Entry 7NJX (electron microscopy, 4.32 A resolution (low resolution: residue-level contacts below are approximate; hydrogen-bond / salt-bridge calls are withheld)); this record covers chains L and b of the 12 polymer chains in the assembly.

[Chain L]
Name: ATP synthase subunit c
Organism: Mycolicibacterium smegmatis (strain ATCC 700084 / mc(2)155)
Reference sequence: A0R205 (A0R205_MYCS2); numbering as in UniProt (aligned over 1-86)
Chain sequence (86 residues; row label = number of the first residue in the row):
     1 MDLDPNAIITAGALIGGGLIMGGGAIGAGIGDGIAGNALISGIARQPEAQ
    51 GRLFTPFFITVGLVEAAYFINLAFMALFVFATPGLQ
Unresolved in the structure: 1-2
What the authors report for this chain:
  - catalytic residues: Glu65 (proposed by the authors, not directly observed)

[Chain b]
Name: ATP synthase subunit b
Organism: Mycolicibacterium smegmatis (strain ATCC 700084 / mc(2)155)
Notes: engineered mutation(s): C-ter 10His tag
Reference sequence: A0R204 (ATPF_MYCS2); residue numbers follow UniProt; this construct covers 1-170
Chain sequence (180 residues; numbered 1 to 180; the number before each row is that of its first residue):
     1 MGEFSATILAASQAAEEGGGGSNFLIPNGTFFAVLIIFLIVLGVISKWVV
    51 PPISKVLAEREAMLAKTAADNRKSAEQVAAAQADYEKEMAEARAQASALR
   101 DEARAAGRSVVDEKRAQASGEVAQTLTQADQQLSAQGDQVRSGLESSVDG
   151 LSAKLASRILGVDVNSGGTQHHHHHHHHHH
Unresolved in the structure: 1-21, 85-180
Construct notes: expression tag (171-180)

[Chain L / chain b interface]
Pairs across the interface (4; chain L residue first):
  Leu77(L) - Asn23(b)
  Leu77(L) - Phe24(b)
  Leu77(L) - Leu25(b)
  Ala81(L) - Asn23(b)
Also at the interface, not in a pair above, chain L (5 interface residues in all): Ala73, Phe74, Ala76
Also at the interface, not in a pair above, chain b (4 interface residues in all): Ser22

[In short]
5 residues of chain L face 4 of chain b across their interface. From the paper: the catalytic residue
Glu65(L).
Chain L is ATP synthase subunit c and chain b is ATP synthase subunit b, both from Mycolicibacterium smegmatis
(strain ATCC 700084 / mc(2)155); the structure, Mycobacterium smegmatis ATP synthase Fo combined class 4, was
determined by electron microscopy, deposited together with 7NJK, 7NJL, 7NJM, 7NJN, 7NJO, 7NJP and 20 further
entries.
